PDB entry 5X8P | electron microscopy, 3.40 A resolution | chains K and A of the 58 polymer chains in the assembly

Chain K:
Protein: 50S ribosomal protein L13, chloroplastic
From: Spinacia oleracea
UniProt: P12629 (RK13_SPIOL); residues 54-250 here = UniProt positions 54-250
Amino-acid sequence (197 residues; numbered 54 to 250; the number before each row is that of its first residue):
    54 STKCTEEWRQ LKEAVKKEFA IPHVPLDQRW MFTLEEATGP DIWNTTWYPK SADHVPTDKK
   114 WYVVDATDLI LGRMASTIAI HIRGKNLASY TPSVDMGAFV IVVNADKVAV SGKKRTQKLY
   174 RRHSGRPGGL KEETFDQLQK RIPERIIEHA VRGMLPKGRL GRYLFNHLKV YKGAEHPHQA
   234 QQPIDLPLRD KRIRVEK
Not modelled in the structure: 247-250

Chain A:
Molecule: 23S rRNA
From: Spinacia oleracea
Sequence (2810 nucleotides; row label = number of the first residue in the row):
     1 UUCAAACGAG GAAAGGCUUA CGGUGGAUAC CUAGGCACCC AGAGACGAGG AAGGGCGUAU
    61 UAAUCGACGA AAUGCUUCGG GGAGUUGAAA AUAAGCAGAG AUCCGGAGAU UCCCGAAUAG
   121 GUCAACCUUU CGAACUUCUG CUGAAUCCAU GGGCAGGCAA GAGACAACCU GGCGAACUGA
   181 AACAUCUUAG UAGCCAGAGG AAAAGAAAGC AAAAGCGAUU CCCGUAGUAG CGGCGAGCGA
   241 AAUGGGAGCA GCCUAAACCG UGAAAACGGG GUUGUGGGAG AGCAAUACAA GCGUCGUGCU
   301 GCUAGGCGAA UCAGUGGAGU GCGGAACCCU AGAUGGUGAA AGUCCAGUAG CCGAAAGCAU
   361 CACUAGCUUA UGCUCUGACC CGAGUAGCAU GGGGCACGUG GAAUCCCGUG UGAAUCAGCA
   421 AGGACCACCU UGCAAGGCUA AAUACUCCUG GGUGACCGAU AGCGAAGUAG UACCGUGAGG
   481 GAAGGGUGAA AAGAACCCCC AUCGGGGAGU GAAAUAGAAC AUGAAACCGU AAGCUCUCAA
   541 GCAGUGGGAG GGGGACCAGA CCCUGACCGC GUGCCUGUUG AAGAAUGAGC CGGCGACUCA
   601 UAGGCAGUGG CUUGGUUAAG GGAACCCACC GGAGCCGUAG CGAAAGCGAG UCUUCAUAGG
   661 GCAAUUGUCA CUGCUUAUGG ACCCGAACCU GGGUGAUCUA UCCAUGACCA GGAUGAAGCU
   721 UGGGUGAAAC UAAGUGGAGG UCCGAACCGA CUGAUGUUGA AGAAUCAGCG GAUGAGUUGU
   781 GGUUAGGGGU GAAAUGCCAC UCGAACCCAG AGCUAGCUGG UUCUCCCCGA AAUGCGUUGA
   841 GGCGCAGCAG UUGACUGGAC AUCUAGGGGU AAAGCACUGU UUCGGUGCGG GCCGCGAGAG
   901 CGGUACCAAA UCGAGGCAAA CUCUGAAUAC UAGAUAUGAC CUCCAAAUAA CAGGGGUCAA
   961 GGUCGGCCAG UGAGACGAUG GGGGAUAAGC UUCAUCGUCG AGAGGGAAAC AGCCCGGAUC
  1021 ACCAGCUAAG GCCCCUAAAU GACCGCUCAG UGAUAAAGGA GGUAGGGGUG CAGAGACAGC
  1081 CAGGAGGUUU GCCUAGAAGC AGCCACCCUU GAAAGAGUGC GUAAUAGCUC ACUGAUCGAG
  1141 CGCUCUUGCG CCGAAGAUGA ACGGGGCUAA GCGGUCUGCC GAAGCUGUGG GAUGUAAAAA
  1201 AACAUCGGUA GGGGAGCGUU CCGUGUUAGG GAGAAACGCG UGCGUGAGCC GCGUUGGACG
  1261 AAGCGGAAGC GAGAAUGUCG GCUUGAGUAA CGCAAACAUU GGUGAGAAUC CAAUGCCCCG
  1321 AAAACCUAAG GGUUCCUCCG CAAGGUUCGU CCACGGAGGG UGAGUCAGGG CCUAAGAUCA
  1381 GGCCGAAAGG CGUAGUCGAU GGACAACAGG UGAAUAUUCC UGUACUACCC CUUGUUGGUC
  1441 CCGAGGGACG GAGGAGGCUA GGUUAGCCGA AAGAUGGUUA UCGGUUCAAG GACGCAAGGU
  1501 GACCCUGUUU UUCAGGGUAA GAAGGGGUAG AGAAAAUGCC UCGAGCCAAU GUUCGAGUAC
  1561 CAGGCGCUAC GGCGCUGAAG UAACCGAUGC CAUACUCCCA GGAAAAGCUC GAACGACCUU
  1621 CAACAAAAGG GUACCUGUAC CCGAAACCGA CACAGGUAGG UAGGUAGAGA AUACCUAGGG
  1681 GCGCGAGACA ACUCUCUCUA AGGAACUCGG CAAAAUAGCC CCGUAACUUC GGGAGAAGGG
  1741 GUGCCCCCUC ACAAAGGGGG UCGAAGUGAC CAGGCCCGGG CGACUGUUUA CCAAAAACAC
  1801 AGGUCUCCGC AAAGUCGUAA GACCAUGUAU GGGGGCUGAC GCCUGCCCAG UGCCGGAAGG
  1861 UCAAGGAAGU UGGUGACCUG AUGACAGGGG AGCCGGCGAC CGAAGCCCCG GUGAACGGCG
  1921 GCCGUAACUA UAACGGUCCU AAGGUAGCGA AAUUCCUUGU CGGGUAAGUU CCGACCCGCA
  1981 CGAAAGGCGU AACGAUCUGG GCACUGUCUC GGAGAGAGGC UCGGUGAAAU AGACAUGUCU
  2041 GUGAAGAUGC GGACUACCUG CACCUGGACA GAAAGACCCU AUGAAGCUUU ACUGUUCCCU
  2101 GGGAUUGGCU UUGGGCUUUU CCUGCGCAGC UUAGGUGGAA GGCGAAGAAG GCCCCCUUCC
  2161 GGGGGGGCCC GAGCCAUCAG UGAGAUACCA CUCUGGAAGA GCUAGAAUUC UAACCUUGUG
  2221 UCAGGACCUA CGGGCCAAGG GACAUUCUCA GGUAGACAGU UUCUAUGGGG CGUAGGCCUC
  2281 CCAAAAGGUA ACGGAGGCGU GCAAAGGUUU CCUCGGGCCG GACGGAGAUU GGCCCUCGAG
  2341 UGCAAAGGCA GAAGGGAGCU UGACUGCAAG ACCCACCCGU CGAGCAGGGA CGAAAGUCGG
  2401 CCUUAGUGAU CCGACGGUGC CGAGUGGAAG GGCCGUCGCU CAACGGAUAA AAGUUACUCU
  2461 AGGGAUAACA GGCUGAUCUU CCCCAAGAGU UCACAUCGAC GGGAAGGUUU GGCACCUCGA
  2521 UGUCGGCUCU UCGCCACCUG GGGCUGUAGU AUGUUCCAAG GGUUGGGCUG UUCGCCCAUU
  2581 AAAGCGGUAC GUGAGCUGGG UUCAGAACGU CGUGAGACAG UUCGGUCCAU AUCCGGUGUG
  2641 GGCGUUAGAG CAUUGAGAGG ACCUUUCCCU AGUACGAGAG GACCGGGAAG GACGCACCUC
  2701 UGGUGUACCA GUUAUCGUGC CCACGGUAAA CGCUGGGUAG CCAAGUGCGG AGCGGAUAAC
  2761 UGCUGAAAGC AUCUAAGUAG UAAGCCCACC CCAAGAUGAG UGCUCUCCUA
Not modelled in the structure: 1

How chain K and chain A interact:
Residue-residue contacts (109; chain K residue first):
  Thr91(K) - G559(A)  base contact
  Gly92(K) - G559(A)  sugar contact
  Pro93(K) - G559(A)  sugar contact
  Asn97(K) - C1023(A)  sugar contact
  Thr98(K) - C1023(A)  base contact
  Thr99(K) - C1023(A)  hydrogen bond to the base
  Tyr101(K) - G547(A)  base contact
  Tyr101(K) - G548(A)  sugar contact
  Tyr101(K) - A549(A)  sugar contact
  Tyr101(K) - A566(A)  hydrogen bond to the base
  Pro102(K) - A549(A)  sugar contact
  Lys103(K) - A549(A)  phosphate contact
  Lys103(K) - G550(A)  phosphate contact
  Ser104(K) - A549(A)  hydrogen bond to the phosphate
  Ser104(K) - G550(A)  sugar contact
  His107(K) - A549(A)  sugar contact
  Pro109(K) - C7(A)  sugar contact
  Trp114(K) - A6(A)  sugar contact
  Ile123(K) - U1168(A)  phosphate contact
  Leu124(K) - C1167(A)  phosphate contact
  Gly125(K) - G1166(A)  phosphate contact
  Gly125(K) - C1167(A)  hydrogen bond to the phosphate
  Gly125(K) - A1170(A)  hydrogen bond to the base
  Arg126(K) - U1040(A)  hydrogen bond to the base
  Arg126(K) - C1167(A)  hydrogen bond to the sugar
  Arg126(K) - A1169(A)  hydrogen bond to the phosphate
  Arg126(K) - A1170(A)  salt bridge to the phosphate
  Ser129(K) - C1033(A)  hydrogen bond to the base
  Ser129(K) - U1040(A)  hydrogen bond to the base
  Ser129(K) - G1165(A)  base contact
  Ser129(K) - A1170(A)  base contact
  Ala132(K) - C1034(A)  sugar contact
  Ile133(K) - C1034(A)  sugar contact
  Arg136(K) - C1035(A)  salt bridge to the phosphate
  Arg136(K) - U1036(A)  salt bridge to the phosphate
  Lys138(K) - C1035(A)  salt bridge to the phosphate
  Lys138(K) - A1037(A)  salt bridge to the phosphate
  Pro145(K) - C568(A)  sugar contact
  Ser146(K) - G547(A)  hydrogen bond to the base
  Ser146(K) - C567(A)  hydrogen bond to the sugar
  Ser146(K) - C568(A)  sugar contact
  Val147(K) - A566(A)  base contact
  Phe152(K) - C7(A)  sugar contact
  Ser164(K) - U1168(A)  phosphate contact
  Gly165(K) - U1168(A)  base contact
  Lys167(K) - G1050(A)  base contact
  Lys167(K) - C1167(A)  salt bridge to the phosphate
  Lys167(K) - U1168(A)  salt bridge to the phosphate
  Gln170(K) - G1050(A)  phosphate contact
  Tyr173(K) - G1166(A)  hydrogen bond to the phosphate
  Arg174(K) - A1160(A)  hydrogen bond to the sugar
  Arg175(K) - G2657(A)  salt bridge to the phosphate
  His176(K) - G1159(A)  hydrogen bond to the sugar
  Ser177(K) - G1159(A)  base contact
  Ser177(K) - A2658(A)  sugar contact
  Gly178(K) - G1159(A)  base contact
  Arg179(K) - U2637(A)  salt bridge to the phosphate
  Arg179(K) - A2658(A)  hydrogen bond to the phosphate
  Arg179(K) - G2659(A)  salt bridge to the phosphate
  Pro180(K) - U1158(A)  phosphate contact
  Pro180(K) - G1159(A)  phosphate contact
  Pro180(K) - U2531(A)  sugar contact
  Pro180(K) - C2532(A)  phosphate contact
  Gly181(K) - G1159(A)  hydrogen bond to the phosphate
  Gly181(K) - C2532(A)  phosphate contact
  Leu183(K) - G1159(A)  sugar contact
  Glu185(K) - C2785(A)  sugar contact
  Lys193(K) - G2755(A)  hydrogen bond to the sugar
  Arg194(K) - A2656(A)  salt bridge to the phosphate
  Arg194(K) - G2657(A)  salt bridge to the phosphate
  Ile195(K) - A2656(A)  sugar contact
  Arg198(K) - A2656(A)  hydrogen bond to the phosphate
  Glu201(K) - G2798(A)  hydrogen bond to the base
  His202(K) - G1165(A)  phosphate contact
  His202(K) - G1166(A)  phosphate contact
  Ala203(K) - G1165(A)  hydrogen bond to the sugar
  Ala203(K) - G1166(A)  phosphate contact
  Arg205(K) - C2054(A)  salt bridge to the phosphate
  Gly206(K) - G1164(A)  hydrogen bond to the base
  Gly206(K) - G1165(A)  sugar contact
  Met207(K) - C1034(A)  hydrogen bond to the sugar
  Met207(K) - C1035(A)  sugar contact
  Met207(K) - G1165(A)  hydrogen bond to the base
  Leu208(K) - C1035(A)  sugar contact
  Pro209(K) - C1035(A)  phosphate contact
  Pro209(K) - U1036(A)  phosphate contact
  Lys210(K) - A2053(A)  salt bridge to the phosphate
  Lys210(K) - C2054(A)  phosphate contact
  Gly211(K) - C568(A)  phosphate contact
  Arg212(K) - A539(A)  hydrogen bond to the phosphate
  Arg212(K) - A540(A)  salt bridge to the phosphate
  Arg212(K) - C567(A)  salt bridge to the phosphate
  Arg212(K) - C568(A)  hydrogen bond to the phosphate
  Leu213(K) - C567(A)  phosphate contact
  Leu213(K) - C568(A)  hydrogen bond to the phosphate
  Arg215(K) - A539(A)  salt bridge to the phosphate
  Arg215(K) - A540(A)  salt bridge to the phosphate
  Arg215(K) - A2056(A)  base contact
  Tyr216(K) - A539(A)  hydrogen bond to the phosphate
  Tyr216(K) - C567(A)  hydrogen bond to the phosphate
  Asn219(K) - G2798(A)  hydrogen bond to the phosphate
  Lys222(K) - C7(A)  salt bridge to the phosphate
  Pro230(K) - A5(A)  sugar contact
  His231(K) - A5(A)  hydrogen bond to the sugar
  His231(K) - A6(A)  sugar contact
  Arg242(K) - U1040(A)  salt bridge to the phosphate
  Asp243(K) - U1040(A)  base contact
  Lys244(K) - U1040(A)  sugar contact
  Arg245(K) - A1169(A)  salt bridge to the phosphate
Interface residues without a listed pair, chain K (74 interface residues in all): Lys166, Lys171, Gly182, Lys184, Phe218, Gln232, Ala233
Interface residues without a listed pair, chain A (49 interface residues in all): C538, A1049, U2055, A2756, C2786

In short:
74 residues of chain K and 49 residues of chain A are in contact; the contacts include 31 hydrogen bonds and
21 salt bridges. Polar pairs include Thr99(K)-C1023(A), Tyr101(K)-A566(A) and Gly125(K)-A1170(A).
Chain K is 50S ribosomal protein L13, chloroplastic and chain A is 23S rRNA, both from Spinacia oleracea; the
structure, Structure of the 70S chloroplast ribosome from spinach, was determined by electron microscopy,
deposited together with 5X8R and 5X8T.
